Entry 1DIE (X-ray diffraction, 2.50 A resolution); this record covers chains A and B.

== Chain A (and B) ==
Molecule: D-xylose isomerase
From: Arthrobacter sp
Notes: EC 5.3.1.5; chain B of this document is another copy of the same molecule, construct and numbering; everything in this record applies to it too
UniProtKB: P12070 (XYLA_ARTS7); residues 1-394 here = UniProt positions 1-394
Sequence (394 residues; each row starts with the number of its first residue):
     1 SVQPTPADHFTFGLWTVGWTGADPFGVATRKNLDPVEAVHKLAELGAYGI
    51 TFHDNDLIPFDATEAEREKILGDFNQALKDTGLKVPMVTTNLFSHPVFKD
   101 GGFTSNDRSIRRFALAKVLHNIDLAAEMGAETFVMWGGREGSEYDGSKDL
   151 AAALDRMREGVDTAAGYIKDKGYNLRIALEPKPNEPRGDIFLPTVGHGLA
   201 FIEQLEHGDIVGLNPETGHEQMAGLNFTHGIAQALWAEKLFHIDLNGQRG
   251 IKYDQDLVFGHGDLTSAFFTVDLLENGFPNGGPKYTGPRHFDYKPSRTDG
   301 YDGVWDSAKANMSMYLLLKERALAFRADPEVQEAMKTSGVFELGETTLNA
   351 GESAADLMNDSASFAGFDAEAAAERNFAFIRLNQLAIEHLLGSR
Unresolved in the structure: 1
Bound ions: Mg2+ site 1: Glu180, Glu216, Asp244, Asp292 (together with 1-deoxynojirimycin); Mg2+ site 2: Glu216, His219, Asp254, Asp256
Small-molecule neighbours: 1-deoxynojirimycin (NOJ): Trp15, His53, Thr89, Thr90, Phe93, Val134, Trp136, Glu180, Glu216, His219, Asp244, Asp292

== Chain A / chain B interface ==
Contacting residue pairs (65):
  Asn226(A) - Arg249(B)
  Arg249(A) - Asn226(B)
  Gly260(A) - Ile387(B)
  His261(A) - Asn383(B)  hydrogen bond
  His261(A) - Gln384(B)  hydrogen bond
  His261(A) - Ile387(B)
  Leu264(A) - Thr265(B)
  Leu264(A) - Ile387(B)  hydrophobic
  Leu264(A) - Leu390(B)  hydrophobic
  Thr265(A) - Leu264(B)
  Pro295(A) - Ile380(B)  hydrophobic
  Ser296(A) - Ile380(B)
  Thr298(A) - Arg375(B)
  Thr298(A) - Phe377(B)  hydrogen bond (backbone-backbone)
  Thr298(A) - Phe379(B)
  Asp299(A) - Asn376(B)
  Asp299(A) - Ala378(B)  hydrogen bond (side chain-backbone)
  Asp299(A) - Phe379(B)  hydrogen bond (side chain-backbone)
  Asp299(A) - Ile380(B)  hydrogen bond (side chain-backbone)
  Gly300(A) - Asn376(B)  hydrogen bond (backbone-side chain)
  Asp302(A) - Asn376(B)
  Gly303(A) - Asn376(B)
  Asp306(A) - Arg381(B)
  Ser307(A) - Ile380(B)
  Ala310(A) - Gln384(B)
  Met314(A) - Gln384(B)
  Met314(A) - Ile387(B)  hydrophobic
  Leu317(A) - Glu388(B)
  Leu317(A) - Ser393(B)
  Arg321(A) - Leu391(B)  hydrogen bond (side chain-backbone)
  Arg321(A) - Gly392(B)
  Arg321(A) - Ser393(B)
  Arg375(A) - Thr298(B)
  Asn376(A) - Asp299(B)
  Asn376(A) - Gly300(B)  hydrogen bond (side chain-backbone)
  Asn376(A) - Asp302(B)
  Asn376(A) - Gly303(B)
  Phe377(A) - Thr298(B)  hydrogen bond (backbone-backbone)
  Phe377(A) - Asp299(B)
  Ala378(A) - Asp299(B)  hydrogen bond (backbone-side chain)
  Phe379(A) - Thr298(B)
  Phe379(A) - Asp299(B)  hydrogen bond (backbone-side chain)
  Ile380(A) - His261(B)
  Ile380(A) - Ser296(B)
  Ile380(A) - Asp299(B)  hydrogen bond (backbone-side chain)
  Ile380(A) - Ser307(B)
  Arg381(A) - Asp306(B)
  Asn383(A) - His261(B)  hydrogen bond
  Gln384(A) - His261(B)  hydrogen bond
  Gln384(A) - Ala310(B)
  Gln384(A) - Ser313(B)
  Gln384(A) - Met314(B)
  Ile387(A) - Met314(B)  hydrophobic
  Glu388(A) - Leu317(B)
  Leu390(A) - Leu264(B)  hydrophobic
  Leu390(A) - Leu391(B)
  Leu391(A) - Leu317(B)  hydrophobic
  Leu391(A) - Arg321(B)  hydrogen bond (backbone-side chain)
  Leu391(A) - Leu390(B)
  Leu391(A) - Leu391(B)
  Leu391(A) - Gly392(B)
  Gly392(A) - Arg321(B)  hydrogen bond (backbone-side chain)
  Gly392(A) - Leu391(B)
  Ser393(A) - Leu317(B)
  Ser393(A) - Arg321(B)
Interface residues without a listed pair, chain A (39 interface residues in all): Ile251, Val258, Gly262, Ser313, Leu318
Interface residues without a listed pair, chain B (38 interface residues in all): Ile251, Val258, Gly262, Pro295, Leu318

== Overview ==
39 residues of chain A and 38 residues of chain B are in contact; the contacts include 17 hydrogen bonds.
Polar contacts include His261(A)-Asn383(B), His261(A)-Gln384(B) and Asp299(A)-Ala378(B). Chain A binds
1-deoxynojirimycin. Glu180(A), Glu216(A), Asp244(A) and Asp292(A) form the Mg2+ site 1.
Chain A and chain B are both D-xylose isomerase (Arthrobacter sp); the structure, Observations of reaction
intermediates and the mechanism of aldose-ketose interconversion by D-xylose isomerase, was determined by
X-ray diffraction together with 1DID from the same study.
